PDB entry 1L1G | X-ray diffraction, 1.50 A resolution | chain A

[Chain A]
Molecule: Elastase 1
Source organism: Sus scrofa
Notes: EC 3.4.21.36
Reference sequence: P00772 (ELA1_PIG); residues 1-240 here correspond to UniProt positions 27-266 (UniProt number = residue number + 26)
Chain sequence (240 residues; numbered 1 to 240; the number before each row is that of its first residue):
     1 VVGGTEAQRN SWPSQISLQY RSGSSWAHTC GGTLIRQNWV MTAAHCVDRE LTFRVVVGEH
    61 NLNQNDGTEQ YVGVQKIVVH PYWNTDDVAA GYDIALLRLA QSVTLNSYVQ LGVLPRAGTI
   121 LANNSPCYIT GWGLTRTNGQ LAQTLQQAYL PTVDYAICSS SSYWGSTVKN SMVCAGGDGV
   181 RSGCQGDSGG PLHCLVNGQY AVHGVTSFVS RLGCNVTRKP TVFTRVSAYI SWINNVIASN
Disulfides: C30-C46, C127-C194, C158-C174, C184-C214
Ion coordination: Na+: E59, N61, Q64, D66, E69
Small-molecule neighbours: xenon (XE): C184, Q185, S188, T206, S207, F208, V209

[Summary]
Ligands of chain A: xenon. E59, N61, Q64, D66 and E69 coordinate Na+.
Chain A is Elastase 1 (Sus scrofa); the structure, The Structure of Porcine Pancreatic Elastase Complexed with
Xenon and Bromide, Cryoprotected with Glycerol, was determined by X-ray diffraction, deposited together with
1L0Z.
